Entry 5JTO (solution NMR); this record covers chains A and C of the 8 polymer chains in the assembly.

== Chain A (and C) ==
Protein: Protein-export protein SecB
From: Escherichia coli O157:H7
Notes: chain C of this document is another copy of the same molecule, construct and numbering; everything in this record applies to it too
Reference sequence: P0AG88 (SECB_ECO57); numbering as in UniProt (aligned over 1-155)
Sequence (155 residues; row label = number of the first residue in the row):
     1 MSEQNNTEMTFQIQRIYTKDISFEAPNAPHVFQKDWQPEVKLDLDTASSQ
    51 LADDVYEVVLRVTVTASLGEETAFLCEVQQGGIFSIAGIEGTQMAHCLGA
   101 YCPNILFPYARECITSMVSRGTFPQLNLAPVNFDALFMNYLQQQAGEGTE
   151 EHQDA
From the paper describing this entry:
  - mutagenesis - V40A/L42A/L44A (40-fold): decreased binding to Alkaline phosphatase

== Chain A / chain C interface ==
Contacting residue pairs (41):
  Ile-13(A) with Pro-130(C)
  Ile-16(A) with Pro-130(C)
  Tyr-101(A) with Asn-132(C)
  Pro-108(A) with Asn-104(C); Pro-108(C)
  Tyr-109(A) with Phe-107(C); Arg-111(C); Pro-130(C)
  Arg-111(A) with Ile-105(C); Tyr-109(C)
  Glu-112(A) with Pro-108(C); Tyr-109(C); Arg-111(C); Glu-112(C)
  Thr-115(A) with Tyr-109(C)
  Ser-116(A) with Glu-112(C)
  Arg-120(A) with Glu-112(C)
  Gln-125(A) with Ile-16(C)
  Asn-127(A) with Ile-13(C); Ile-16(C); Tyr-109(C)
  Ala-129(A) with Ile-13(C)
  Pro-130(A) with Phe-11(C); Ile-13(C); Tyr-101(C)
  Asn-132(A) with Glu-147(C)
  Ala-135(A) with Glu-147(C)
  Gln-143(A) with Met-1(C); Glu-3(C)
  Gln-144(A) with Ala-145(C)
  Ala-145(A) with Glu-3(C); Asn-5(C)
  Gly-146(A) with Gln-4(C); Asn-5(C)
  Glu-147(A) with Gln-4(C); Asn-5(C); Asn-6(C); Thr-7(C)
  Thr-149(A) with Asn-6(C); Thr-7(C)
  His-152(A) with Asp-154(C)
Interface residues without a listed pair, chain A (24 interface residues in all): Ile-105
Interface residues without a listed pair, chain C (25 interface residues in all): Ser-2, Arg-15, Met-138

== Overview ==
The interface between chain A and chain C involves 24 residues on one side and 25 on the other. The paper
reports that V40A/L42A/L44A of chain A reduce binding to Alkaline phosphatase.
Chain A and chain C are both Protein-export protein SecB (Escherichia coli O157:H7); the structure, The
structure of chaperone SecB in complex with unstructured proPhoA binding site d, was determined by solution
NMR together with 5JTL, 5JTM, 5JTN, 5JTP, 5JTQ and 5JTR from the same study.
